PDB entry 4CQV | X-ray diffraction, 2.86 A resolution | chains A and D of the 6 polymer chains in the assembly

== Chain A ==
Molecule: Haemagglutinin HA1
Source organism: Influenza A virus (A/TURKEY/TURKEY/1/2005(H5N1))
Notes: fragment: ha1 of trypsin released ectodomain, residues 17-342
Reference sequence: Q207Z6 (Q207Z6_9INFA); aligned to UniProt positions 17-341 over residues 1-325 (the alignment contains insertions or deletions, so no single offset holds)
Chain sequence (327 residues; numbered -1 to 325; the number before each row is that of its first residue; numbers below 1 keep their minus sign (Asp-1 is residue -1)):
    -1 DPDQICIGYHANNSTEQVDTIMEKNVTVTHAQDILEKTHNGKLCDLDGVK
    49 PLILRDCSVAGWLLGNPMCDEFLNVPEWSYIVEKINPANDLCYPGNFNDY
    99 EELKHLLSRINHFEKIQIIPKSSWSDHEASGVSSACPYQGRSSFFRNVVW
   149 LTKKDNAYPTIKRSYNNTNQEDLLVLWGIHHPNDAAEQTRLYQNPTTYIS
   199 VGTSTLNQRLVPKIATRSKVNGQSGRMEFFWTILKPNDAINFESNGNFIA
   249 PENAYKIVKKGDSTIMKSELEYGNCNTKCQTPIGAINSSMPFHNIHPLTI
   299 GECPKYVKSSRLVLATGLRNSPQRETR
Not modelled in the structure: 321-325
Disulfide bonds: Cys42-Cys273, Cys55-Cys67, Cys90-Cys134, Cys277-Cys301
Covalent attachments: N-acetylglucosamine (NAG) linked to Asn11, Asn23, Asn164
Construct notes: expression tag (-1 to 0); engineered mutation Thr150 (Ile167 in Q207Z6); conflict Arg322 (Gly339 in Q207Z6), Thr324 (Arg341 in Q207Z6)

== Chain D ==
Molecule: Haemagglutinin HA2
Source organism: Influenza A virus (A/TURKEY/TURKEY/1/2005(H5N1))
Notes: fragment: ha2 of trypsin released ectodomain, residues 347-512
Reference sequence: Q207Z6 (Q207Z6_9INFA); residues 1-166 here correspond to UniProt positions 347-512 (UniProt number = residue number + 346)
Chain sequence (166 residues; row label = number of the first residue in the row):
     1 GLFGAIAGFIEGGWQGMVDGWYGYHHSNEQGSGYAADKESTQKAIDGVTN
    51 KVNSIIDKMNTQFEAVGREFNNLERRIENLNKKMEDGFLDVWTYNAELLV
   101 LMENERTLDFHDSNVKNLYDKVRLQLRDNAKELGNGCFEFYHRCDNECME
   151 SVRNGTYDYPQYSEEA
Not modelled in the structure: 164-166
Disulfide bonds: Cys144-Cys148

== Interface between chain A and chain D ==
Contacting residue pairs - 9 pairs, chain A then chain D:
  Ile19(A) with Asn50(D); Lys51(D); Ser54(D), hydrogen bond (backbone-side chain); Glu103(D)
  Met20(A) with Gly47(D); Asn50(D); Lys51(D); Phe110(D), hydrophobic
  Lys22(A) with Ser54(D), hydrogen bond
Also at the interface, not in a pair above, chain A (4 interface residues in all): Glu21
Also at the interface, not in a pair above, chain D (7 interface residues in all): Asp46

== Summary ==
Chain A and chain D form an interface of 4 and 7 residues respectively; the contacts include 2 hydrogen bonds.
Among the polar pairs are Ile19(A)-Ser54(D) and Lys22(A)-Ser54(D). Covalently linked N-acetylglucosamine: at
Asn11(A), Asn23(A) and Asn164(A).
Here chain A is Haemagglutinin HA1 and chain D is Haemagglutinin HA2, both from Influenza A virus
(A/TURKEY/TURKEY/1/2005(H5N1)). Entry 4CQV (Crystal structure of H5 (tyTy) Del133/Ile155Thr Mutant
Haemagglutinin) was determined by X-ray diffraction (same publication as 4CQP, 4CQQ, 4CQR, 4CQS, 4CQU, 4CQW
and 5 further entries).
